Entry 5ZDO (X-ray diffraction, 2.80 A resolution); this record covers chain A.

== Chain A ==
Protein: Glutamine-tRNA ligase
Source organism: Thermus thermophilus HB8
Notes: EC 6.1.1.18
UniProtKB: Q5SKU4 (Q5SKU4_THET8); numbering as in UniProt (aligned over 1-548)
Sequence (548 residues; each row starts with the number of its first residue):
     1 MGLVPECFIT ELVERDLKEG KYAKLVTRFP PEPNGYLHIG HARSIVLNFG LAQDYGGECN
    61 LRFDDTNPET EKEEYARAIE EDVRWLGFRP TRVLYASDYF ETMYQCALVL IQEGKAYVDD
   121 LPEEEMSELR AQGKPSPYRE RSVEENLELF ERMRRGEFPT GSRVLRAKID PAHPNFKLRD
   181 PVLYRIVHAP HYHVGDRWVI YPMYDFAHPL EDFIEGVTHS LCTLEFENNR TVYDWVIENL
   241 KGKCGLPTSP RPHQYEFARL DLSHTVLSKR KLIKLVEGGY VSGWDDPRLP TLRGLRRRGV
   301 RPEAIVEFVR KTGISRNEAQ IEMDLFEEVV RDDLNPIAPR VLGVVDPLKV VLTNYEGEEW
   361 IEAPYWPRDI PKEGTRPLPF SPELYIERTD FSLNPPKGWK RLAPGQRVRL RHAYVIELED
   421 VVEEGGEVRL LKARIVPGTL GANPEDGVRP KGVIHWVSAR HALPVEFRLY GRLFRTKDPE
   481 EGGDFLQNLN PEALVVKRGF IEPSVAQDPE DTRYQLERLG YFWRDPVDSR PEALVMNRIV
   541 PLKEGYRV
Unresolved in the structure: 225-230, 544-548
Disulfides: Cys106-Cys244

== Summary ==
Chain A is Glutamine-tRNA ligase (Thermus thermophilus HB8); the structure, Crystal Structure Analysis of
TtQRS in co-crystallised with ATP, was determined by X-ray diffraction, deposited together with 5ZDK and 5ZDL.
